PDB entry 2X7X | X-ray diffraction, 2.64 A resolution | chains A and B

Chain A (and B):
Molecule: Sensor protein
Organism: Bacteroides thetaiotaomicron
Notes: EC 2.7.13.3; fragment: periplasmic domain, residues 29-343; chain B of this document is another copy of the same molecule, construct and numbering; everything in this record applies to it too
Reference sequence: Q8A6X1 (Q8A6X1_BACTN); residue numbers follow UniProt; this construct covers 29-343
Sequence (325 residues; each row starts with the number of its first residue):
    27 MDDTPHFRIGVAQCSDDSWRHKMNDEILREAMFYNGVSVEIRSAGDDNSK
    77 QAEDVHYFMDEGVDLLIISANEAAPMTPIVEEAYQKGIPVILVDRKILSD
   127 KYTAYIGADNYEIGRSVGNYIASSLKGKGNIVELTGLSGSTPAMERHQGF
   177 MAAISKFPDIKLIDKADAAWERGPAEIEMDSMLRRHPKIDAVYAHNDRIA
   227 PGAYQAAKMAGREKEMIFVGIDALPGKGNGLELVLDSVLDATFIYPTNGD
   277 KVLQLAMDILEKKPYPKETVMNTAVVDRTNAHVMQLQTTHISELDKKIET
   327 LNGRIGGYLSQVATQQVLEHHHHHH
Not modelled in the structure: 27-31, 333-351 (chain B: 27-31, 332-351)
Sequence notes: expression tag (27-28, 344-351)
Bound ions: K+ site 1: I180, F183, I186; K+ site 2: E239, M242
Small-molecule neighbours: beta-D-fructofuranose (FRU): S41, D43, W45, R46, D120, R121, P168, R172, W196, N222, R224, D248, Y271

Chain A / chain B interface:
Residue-residue contacts (41):
  E56(A) with K323(B), salt bridge
  F59(A) with K323(B); L327(B), hydrophobic
  D276(A) with E319(B); K323(B), salt bridge
  A300(A) with H308(B); V309(B), hydrophobic
  V301(A) with V309(B)
  T305(A) with T305(B), hydrogen bond; N306(B)
  N306(A) with T305(B); N306(B); V309(B)
  H308(A) with T299(B); A300(B)
  V309(A) with A300(B), hydrophobic; V301(B); N306(B)
  M310(A) with Q313(B)
  L312(A) with N298(B); A300(B), hydrophobic
  Q313(A) with Q313(B); T314(B); I317(B)
  T314(A) with Q313(B)
  H316(A) with I317(B)
  I317(A) with Q313(B); H316(B); I317(B), hydrophobic
  L320(A) with I317(B), hydrophobic; L320(B), hydrophobic; I324(B)
  D321(A) with L320(B)
  K323(A) with E56(B), salt bridge; F59(B)
  I324(A) with L320(B), hydrophobic; I324(B), hydrophobic
  L327(A) with L327(B), hydrophobic; N328(B)
  N328(A) with L327(B)
  R330(A) with F59(B)
Other interface residues (no listed pair), chain A (26 interface residues in all): I270, T299, T326, I331
Other interface residues (no listed pair), chain B (28 interface residues in all): M58, I270, V302, M310, L312, D321, R330, I331

In short:
26 residues of chain A face 28 of chain B across their interface; the contacts include 1 hydrogen bond and 3
salt bridges. Polar contacts include E56(A)-K323(B), D276(A)-K323(B) and T305(A)-T305(B). Bound to chain A:
beta-D-fructofuranose. I180(A), F183(A) and I186(A) coordinate K+ site 1.
Both chains are Sensor protein (Bacteroides thetaiotaomicron). Entry 2X7X (Fructose binding periplasmic domain
of hybrid two component system BT1754) was determined by X-ray diffraction.
